6WPN - chain A; structure by X-ray diffraction, 2.29 A resolution.

# Chain A
Name: Substrate-binding protein
From: Synechococcus sp
Amino-acid sequence (429 residues; numbered -18 to 410; the number before each row is that of its first residue; numbers below 1 keep their minus sign (Mse-18 is residue -18)):
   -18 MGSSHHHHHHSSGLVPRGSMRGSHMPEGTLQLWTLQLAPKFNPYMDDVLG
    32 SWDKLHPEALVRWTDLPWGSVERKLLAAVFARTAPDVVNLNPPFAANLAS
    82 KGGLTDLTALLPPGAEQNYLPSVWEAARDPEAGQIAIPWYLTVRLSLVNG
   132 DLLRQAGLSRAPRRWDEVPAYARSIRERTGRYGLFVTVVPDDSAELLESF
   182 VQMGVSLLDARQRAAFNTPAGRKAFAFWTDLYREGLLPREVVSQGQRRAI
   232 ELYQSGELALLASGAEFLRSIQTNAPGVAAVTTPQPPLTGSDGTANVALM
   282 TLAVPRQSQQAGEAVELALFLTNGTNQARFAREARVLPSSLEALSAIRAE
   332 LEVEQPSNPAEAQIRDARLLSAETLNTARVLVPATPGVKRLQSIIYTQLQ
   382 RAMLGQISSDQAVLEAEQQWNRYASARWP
Not modelled in the structure: -18 to 9, 19, 49-50, 109-111
Modified residues: Mse-18, Mse1, Mse6, Mse26, Mse184, Mse281, Mse384 (selenomethionine)
Reported in the primary citation:
  - mutagenesis - R125A, R125E, D173N, R228A, R228E, F248A, F248V: decreased stability
  - mutagenesis - R125A, R125E, D173N, R228A, R228E, F248A, F248V: abolished binding to dextran column

# In short
From the paper: R125A, R125E and D173N, among others, reduce stability; R125A, R125E and D173N, among others,
abolish binding to dextran column.
Chain A is Substrate-binding protein (Synechococcus sp); the structure, Crystal structure of a putative
oligosaccharide periplasmic-binding protein from Synechococcus sp. MITs9220, was determined by X-ray
diffraction, deposited together with 6WPM.
